3OA5 - chain A; structure by X-ray diffraction, 1.74 A resolution.

[Chain A]
Name: Chi1
Notes: EC 3.2.1.14
UniProt: B6A876 (B6A876_9ENTR); residue numbers follow UniProt; this construct covers 1-542
Amino-acid sequence (574 residues; row label = number of the first residue in the row; numbers below 1 keep their minus sign (Met-31 is residue -31)):
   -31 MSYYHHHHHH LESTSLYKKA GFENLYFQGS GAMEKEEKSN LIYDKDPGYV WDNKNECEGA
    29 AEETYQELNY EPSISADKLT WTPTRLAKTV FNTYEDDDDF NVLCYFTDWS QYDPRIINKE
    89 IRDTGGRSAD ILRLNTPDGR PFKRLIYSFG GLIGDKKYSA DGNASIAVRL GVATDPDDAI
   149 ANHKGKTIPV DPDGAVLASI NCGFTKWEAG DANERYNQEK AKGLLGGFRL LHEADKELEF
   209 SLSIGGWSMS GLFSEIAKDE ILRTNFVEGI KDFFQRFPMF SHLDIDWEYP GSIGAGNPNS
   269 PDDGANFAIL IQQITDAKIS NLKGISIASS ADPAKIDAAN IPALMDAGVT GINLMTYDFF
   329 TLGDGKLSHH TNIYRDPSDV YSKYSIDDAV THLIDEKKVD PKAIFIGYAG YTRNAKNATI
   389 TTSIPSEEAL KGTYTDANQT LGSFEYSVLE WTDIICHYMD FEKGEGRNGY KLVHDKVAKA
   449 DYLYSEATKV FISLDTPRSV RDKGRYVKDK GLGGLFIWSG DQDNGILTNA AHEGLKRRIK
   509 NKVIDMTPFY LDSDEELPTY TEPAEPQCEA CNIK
Disordered / not traced: -31 to 5, 521-542
Construct notes: expression tag (-31 to 0)
Residues lining bound ligands: nonaethylene glycol (2PE): Thr75, Trp77, Arg95, Trp215, Asp326, Tyr379, Arg381, Glu413, Val416, Glu418, Trp486, Ser487, Asp489, Gln490
Swiss-Prot annotation at these positions:
  - active site: Glu256 (Proton donor)
  - binding site (chitin): Gln186, Glu187, Gly213 to Ser216, Tyr257, Met323 to Asp326, Trp486

[In short]
Chain A binds nonaethylene glycol. From UniProt: active-site residue Glu256 and 12 chitin-binding residues.
Chain A is Chi1; the structure, The structure of chi1, a chitinase from Yersinia entomophaga, was determined
by X-ray diffraction together with 4A5Q from the same study.
